PDB entry 7Z14 | electron microscopy, 3.15 A resolution | chains B and C of the 7 polymer chains in the assembly

# Chain B
Name: Acetylcholine receptor subunit beta
Organism: Tetronarce californica
Reference sequence: P02712 (ACHB_TETCF); residues 1-469 here correspond to UniProt positions 25-493 (UniProt number = residue number + 24)
Chain sequence (469 residues; row label = number of the first residue in the row):
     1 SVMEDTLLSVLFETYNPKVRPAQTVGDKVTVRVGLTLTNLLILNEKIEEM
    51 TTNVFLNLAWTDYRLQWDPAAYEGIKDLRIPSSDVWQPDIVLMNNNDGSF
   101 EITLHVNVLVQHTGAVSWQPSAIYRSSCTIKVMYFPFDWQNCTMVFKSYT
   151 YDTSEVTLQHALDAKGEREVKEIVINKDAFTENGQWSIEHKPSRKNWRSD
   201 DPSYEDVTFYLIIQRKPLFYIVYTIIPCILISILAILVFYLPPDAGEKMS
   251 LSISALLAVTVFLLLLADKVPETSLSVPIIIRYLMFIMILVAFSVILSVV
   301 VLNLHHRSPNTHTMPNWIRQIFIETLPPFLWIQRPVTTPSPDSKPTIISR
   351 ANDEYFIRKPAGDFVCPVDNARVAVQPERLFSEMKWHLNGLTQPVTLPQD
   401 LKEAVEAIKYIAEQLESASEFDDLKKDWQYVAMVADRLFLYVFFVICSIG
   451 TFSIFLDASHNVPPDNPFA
Not modelled in the structure: 324, 329-423
Disulfide bonds: Cys128-Cys142
Covalently attached groups: N-acetylglucosamine (NAG) linked to Asn141
Swiss-Prot annotation at these positions:
  - modified residue: Tyr355 (Phosphotyrosine)
  - glycosylation: Asn141 (N-linked (GlcNAc...) asparagine)

# Chain C
Name: Acetylcholine receptor subunit delta
Organism: Tetronarce californica
Reference sequence: P02718 (ACHD_TETCF); residues 1-501 here correspond to UniProt positions 22-522 (UniProt number = residue number + 21)
Chain sequence (501 residues; numbered 1 to 501; the number before each row is that of its first residue):
     1 VNEEERLINDLLIVNKYNKHVRPVKHNNEVVNIALSLTLSNLISLKETDE
    51 TLTSNVWMDHAWYDHRLTWNASEYSDISILRLPPELVWIPDIVLQNNNDG
   101 QYHVAYFCNVLVRPNGYVTWLPPAIFRSSCPINVLYFPFDWQNCSLKFTA
   151 LNYDANEITMDLMTDTIDGKDYPIEWIIIDPEAFTENGEWEIIHKPAKKN
   201 IYPDKFPNGTNYQDVTFYLIIRRKPLFYVINFITPCVLISFLASLAFYLP
   251 AESGEKMSTAISVLLAQAVFLLLTSQRLPETALAVPLIGKYLMFIMSLVT
   301 GVIVNCGIVLNFHFRTPSTHVLSTRVKQIFLEKLPRILHMSRADESEQPD
   351 WQNDLKLRRSSSVGYISKAQEYFNIKSRSELMFEKQSERHGLVPRVTPRI
   401 GFGNNNENIAASDQLHDEIKSGIDSTNYIVKQIKEKNAYDEEVGNWNLVG
   451 QTIDRLSMFIITPVMVLGTIFIFVMGNFNHPPAKPFEGDPFDYSSDHPRC
   501 A
Not modelled in the structure: 1, 319-441, 501
Disulfide bonds: Cys130-Cys144
Covalently attached groups: N-acetylglucosamine (NAG) linked to Asn143, Asn208
Swiss-Prot annotation at these positions:
  - modified residue: Tyr372 (Phosphotyrosine)
  - glycosylation (N-linked (GlcNAc...) asparagine): Asn70, Asn143, Asn208

# Interface between chain B and chain C
Pairs across the interface (89):
  Ser1(B) - Val21(C)
  Ser1(B) - Arg22(C)
  Ser1(B) - Val24(C)  hydrogen bond (backbone-backbone)
  Ser1(B) - Lys25(C)
  Glu4(B) - Val21(C)
  Glu4(B) - Arg22(C)  salt bridge
  Glu4(B) - Asn27(C)
  Asp5(B) - Asn18(C)
  Leu8(B) - Val21(C)  hydrophobic
  Asn39(B) - Ser129(C)
  Leu41(B) - Asn98(C)
  Asn53(B) - Gln95(C)  hydrogen bond (side chain-backbone)
  Asn53(B) - Tyr102(C)  hydrogen bond
  Phe55(B) - Gln95(C)
  Phe55(B) - Leu151(C)  hydrophobic
  Ile75(B) - Asn27(C)
  Arg79(B) - Leu151(C)
  Arg79(B) - Asn152(C)  hydrogen bond (side chain-backbone)
  Arg79(B) - Tyr153(C)
  Arg79(B) - Asp154(C)  salt bridge
  Arg79(B) - Glu157(C)
  Arg79(B) - Thr210(C)
  Thr103(B) - Gly100(C)
  Thr103(B) - Tyr102(C)
  Leu104(B) - Tyr102(C)  hydrophobic
  Leu104(B) - His103(C)
  Leu104(B) - Leu151(C)  hydrophobic
  Val106(B) - Leu151(C)  hydrophobic
  Val106(B) - Asn152(C)
  Asn107(B) - Asn152(C)  hydrogen bond (side chain-backbone)
  Ser121(B) - Tyr102(C)  hydrogen bond
  Ala122(B) - Tyr102(C)
  Ile123(B) - Asn97(C)
  Ile123(B) - Asn98(C)
  Ile123(B) - Asp99(C)
  Ile123(B) - Tyr102(C)
  Asn176(B) - Lys205(C)  hydrogen bond
  Asp178(B) - Tyr202(C)
  Asp178(B) - Lys205(C)  salt bridge
  Ala179(B) - Lys147(C)
  Gly184(B) - Thr281(C)
  Gly184(B) - Ala282(C)  hydrogen bond (backbone-backbone)
  Gly184(B) - Leu283(C)
  Gln185(B) - Glu280(C)
  Lys216(B) - Ala282(C)
  Leu218(B) - Ala282(C)  hydrophobic
  Leu218(B) - Val285(C)  hydrophobic
  Phe219(B) - Glu280(C)
  Val222(B) - Met293(C)  hydrophobic
  Tyr223(B) - Leu271(C)  hydrophobic
  Tyr223(B) - Ser275(C)
  Tyr223(B) - Pro286(C)
  Tyr223(B) - Gly289(C)
  Tyr223(B) - Met293(C)  hydrophobic
  Pro227(B) - Leu271(C)  hydrophobic
  Pro227(B) - Met293(C)  hydrophobic
  Leu230(B) - Met296(C)
  Leu230(B) - Ser297(C)
  Leu230(B) - Thr300(C)
  Ile233(B) - Thr300(C)
  Leu234(B) - Ile303(C)  hydrophobic
  Leu237(B) - Ile303(C)  hydrophobic
  Leu237(B) - Val304(C)  hydrophobic
  Tyr240(B) - Ile308(C)  hydrophobic
  Tyr240(B) - Asn311(C)  hydrogen bond
  Leu241(B) - Met257(C)  hydrophobic
  Leu241(B) - Gly307(C)
  Pro242(B) - Leu310(C)
  Pro242(B) - Asn311(C)
  Pro242(B) - Phe314(C)  hydrophobic
  Ala245(B) - Phe314(C)  hydrophobic
  Glu247(B) - Gly254(C)
  Glu247(B) - Glu255(C)  hydrogen bond (side chain-backbone)
  Glu247(B) - Lys256(C)
  Glu247(B) - Met257(C)  hydrogen bond (side chain-backbone)
  Glu247(B) - Ser258(C)  hydrogen bond (side chain-backbone)
  Ser250(B) - Ile261(C)
  Leu251(B) - Ile261(C)  hydrophobic
  Ser254(B) - Ile261(C)
  Ser254(B) - Leu265(C)
  Leu257(B) - Leu265(C)  hydrophobic
  Phe262(B) - Ala268(C)  hydrophobic
  Leu264(B) - Leu272(C)  hydrophobic
  Leu265(B) - Leu272(C)  hydrophobic
  Leu265(B) - Ser275(C)
  Lys269(B) - Ser275(C)
  Lys269(B) - Glu280(C)  salt bridge
  Lys426(B) - Ser318(C)  hydrogen bond (side chain-backbone)
  Met433(B) - Arg315(C)
Interface residues without a listed pair, chain B (57 interface residues in all): Ile42, Asp77, Pro81, Arg125, Asn183, Tyr220, Ile226, Ile231, Asp244, Val261
Interface residues without a listed pair, chain C (69 interface residues in all): Lys16, His20, His26, Asp49, Glu50, Val93, Asn96, Asp204, Asn211, Leu264, Thr274, Leu278, Pro279, Ala284, Phe312

# In short
57 residues of chain B and 69 residues of chain C are in contact; the contacts include 13 hydrogen bonds and 4
salt bridges. Polar pairs include Glu4(B)-Arg22(C), Arg79(B)-Asp154(C) and Asp178(B)-Lys205(C). Covalently
linked N-acetylglucosamine: at Asn141(B). Covalently linked N-acetylglucosamine: at Asn143(C) and Asn208(C).
Chain B is Acetylcholine receptor subunit beta and chain C is Acetylcholine receptor subunit delta, both from
Tetronarce californica; the structure, Cryo-EM structure of Torpedo nicotinic acetylcholine receptor in
complex with a short-chain neurotoxin, was determined by electron microscopy.
